5XG3 - chains B and D of the 4 polymer chains in the assembly; structure by X-ray diffraction, 3.50 A resolution.

[Chain B]
Molecule: Chromosome partition protein Smc
Source organism: Bacillus subtilis (strain 168)
Reference sequence: P51834 (SMC_BACSU); the construct has insertions or renumbered stretches relative to UniProt, so the offset changes along the chain: 1-198 = UniProt 1-198; 950-970 = UniProt 199-219; 975-1186 = UniProt 975-1186
Chain sequence (435 residues; row label = number of the first residue in the row; note: 751 numbers in that range are skipped by the numbering (no residue carries them; nothing is unmodelled there)):
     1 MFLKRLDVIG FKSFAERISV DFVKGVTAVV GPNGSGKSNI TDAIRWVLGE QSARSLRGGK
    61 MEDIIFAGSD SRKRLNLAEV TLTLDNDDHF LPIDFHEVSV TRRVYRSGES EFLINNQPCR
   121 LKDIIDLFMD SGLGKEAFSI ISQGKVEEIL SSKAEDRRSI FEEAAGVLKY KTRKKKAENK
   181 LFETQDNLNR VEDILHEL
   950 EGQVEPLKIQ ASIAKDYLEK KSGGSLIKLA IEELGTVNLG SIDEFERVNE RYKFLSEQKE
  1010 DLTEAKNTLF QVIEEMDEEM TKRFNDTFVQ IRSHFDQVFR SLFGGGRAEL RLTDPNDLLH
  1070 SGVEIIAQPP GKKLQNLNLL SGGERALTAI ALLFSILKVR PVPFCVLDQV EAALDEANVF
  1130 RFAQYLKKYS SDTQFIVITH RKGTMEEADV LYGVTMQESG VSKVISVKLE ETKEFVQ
Not modelled in the structure: 25, 51-57, 133-134, 950-989, 994, 1066, 1069, 1179-1186
Construct notes: linker (971-974); engineered mutation Q1118 (Glu in P51834)
Bound ions: Mg2+: Q143 (together with ATP-gamma-S)
Residues lining bound ligands:
  - ATP-gamma-S (AGS; phosphothiophosphoric acid-adenylate ester), molecule 1: K12, S13, G31, P32, N33, G34, S35, G36, K37, S38, N39, D63, I64, I65, F66, A67, Q143, H1149, M1165
  - ATP-gamma-S (AGS), molecule 2: P1078, K1081, Q1084, L1088, L1089, S1090, G1091, G1092

[Chain D]
Molecule: Segregation and condensation protein A
Source organism: Bacillus subtilis
Reference sequence: A0A1N6WAJ8 (A0A1N6WAJ8_BACIU); residues 167-251 here correspond to UniProt positions 177-261 (UniProt number = residue number + 10)
Chain sequence (89 residues; numbered 167 to 255; the number before each row is that of its first residue):
   167 NRPMETTITR QDIPIEARMN EIVHSLKSRG TRINFMDLFP YEQKEHLVVT FLAVLELMKN
   227 QLVLIEQEHN FSDIYITGSE SIHGAVDKL
Not modelled in the structure: 167-177, 191-197, 207-210, 229, 243-255
Construct notes: expression tag (252-255)

[Chain B / chain D interface]
Residue-residue contacts (18; chain B residue first):
  S19(B) - N236(D)
  V20(B) - N236(D)
  D21(B) - N236(D)  hydrogen bond
  V30(B) - L218(D)  hydrophobic
  V30(B) - L221(D)  hydrophobic
  G31(B) - L221(D)
  P32(B) - L221(D)
  M1154(B) - L218(D)  hydrophobic
  G1162(B) - L221(D)
  T1164(B) - L221(D)
  T1164(B) - M224(D)
  M1165(B) - K225(D)
  Q1166(B) - M224(D)
  Q1166(B) - Q227(D)
  I1174(B) - I231(D)  hydrophobic
  I1174(B) - Q233(D)
  S1175(B) - Q233(D)
  S1175(B) - F237(D)
Other interface residues (no listed pair), chain B (15 interface residues in all): V1163, V1173
Other interface residues (no listed pair), chain D (10 interface residues in all): E222

[In short]
Chain B and chain D form an interface of 15 and 10 residues respectively, with 1 hydrogen bond. The
hydrogen-bonded pair is D21(B)-N236(D). Ligands of chain B: ATP-gamma-S.
Here chain B is Chromosome partition protein Smc (Bacillus subtilis (strain 168)) and chain D is Segregation
and condensation protein A (Bacillus subtilis). Entry 5XG3 (Crystal structure of the ATPgS-engaged Smc head
domain with an extended coiled coil bound to the ...) was determined by X-ray diffraction, deposited together
with 5XNS, 5NMO, 5NNV, 5XEI and 5XG2.
